Entry 6ESI (electron microscopy, 6.30 A resolution (low resolution: residue-level contacts below are approximate; hydrogen-bond / salt-bridge calls are withheld)); this record covers chains E and J of the 10 polymer chains in the assembly.

[Chain E]
Molecule: Histone H3.2
Source organism: Xenopus laevis
Reference sequence: P84233 (H32_XENLA); residues 1-135 here correspond to UniProt positions 2-136 (UniProt number = residue number + 1)
Sequence (135 residues; numbered 1 to 135; the number before each row is that of its first residue):
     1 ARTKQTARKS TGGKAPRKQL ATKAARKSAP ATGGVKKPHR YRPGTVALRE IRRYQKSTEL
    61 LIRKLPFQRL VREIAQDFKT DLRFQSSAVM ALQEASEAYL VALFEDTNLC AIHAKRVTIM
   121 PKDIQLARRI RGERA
Disordered / not traced: 1-47, 135
Construct notes: variant Ala102 (Gly103 in P84233)
Curated features (UniProtKB/Swiss-Prot):
  - modified residue: Arg2 (Asymmetric dimethylarginine), Thr3 (Phosphothreonine), Lys4 (Allysine), Gln5 (5-glutamyl dopamine), Thr6 (Phosphothreonine), Arg8 (Citrulline), Lys9 (N6,N6,N6-trimethyllysine), Ser10 (ADP-ribosylserine), Thr11 (Phosphothreonine), Lys14 (N6-(2-hydroxyisobutyryl)lysine), Arg17 (Asymmetric dimethylarginine), Lys18 (N6-(2-hydroxyisobutyryl)lysine), Lys23 (N6-(2-hydroxyisobutyryl)lysine), Arg26 (Citrulline), Lys27 (N6,N6,N6-trimethyllysine), Ser28 (ADP-ribosylserine), Lys36 (N6,N6,N6-trimethyllysine), Lys37 (N6-methyllysine), Tyr41 (Phosphotyrosine), Lys56 (N6,N6,N6-trimethyllysine) and 8 more in UniProt
  - lipidation: Cys110 (S-palmitoyl cysteine)

[Chain J]
Molecule: 147-nt DNA strand
Source organism: synthetic construct
Sequence (147 nucleotides; each row starts with the number of its first residue; numbers below 1 keep their minus sign (DC-73 is residue -73)):
   -73 CTGGAGAATC CCGGTGCCGA GGCCGCTCAA TTGGTCGTAG ACAGCTCTAG CACCGCTTAA
   -13 ACGCACGTAC GCGCTGTCCC CCGCGTTTTA ACCGCCAAGG GGATTACTCC CTAGTCTCCA
    47 GGCACGTGTC AGATATATAC ATCCTGT
Disordered / not traced: 60-73

[How chain E and chain J interact]
Pairs across the interface (10; chain E residue first):
  Leu61(E) with DA-13(J)
  Arg63(E) with DA-15(J); DA-14(J)
  Arg83(E) with DC-23(J)
  Arg116(E) with DG-3(J); DC-2(J)
  Val117(E) with DC-4(J); DG-3(J)
  Thr118(E) with DG-3(J)
  Met120(E) with DC-2(J)
Interface residues without a listed pair, chain E (8 interface residues in all): Lys115

[Summary]
8 residues of chain E and 7 residues of chain J are in contact.
Here chain E is Histone H3.2 (Xenopus laevis) and chain J is a 147-nt DNA strand (synthetic construct). Entry
6ESI (Nucleosome breathing : Class 4) was determined by electron microscopy (same publication as 6ESF, 6ESG
and 6ESH).
